2GJ7 - chains A and F of the 4 polymer chains in the assembly; structure by X-ray diffraction, 5.00 A resolution (low resolution: residue-level contacts below are approximate; hydrogen-bond / salt-bridge calls are withheld).

== Chain A ==
Name: Ig gamma-1 chain C region
Source organism: Homo sapiens
Notes: fragment: Fc fragment
Reference sequence: P01857 (IGHG1_HUMAN); residues 223-447 here correspond to UniProt positions 106-330 (UniProt number = residue number - 117)
Chain sequence (227 residues; each row starts with the number of its first residue):
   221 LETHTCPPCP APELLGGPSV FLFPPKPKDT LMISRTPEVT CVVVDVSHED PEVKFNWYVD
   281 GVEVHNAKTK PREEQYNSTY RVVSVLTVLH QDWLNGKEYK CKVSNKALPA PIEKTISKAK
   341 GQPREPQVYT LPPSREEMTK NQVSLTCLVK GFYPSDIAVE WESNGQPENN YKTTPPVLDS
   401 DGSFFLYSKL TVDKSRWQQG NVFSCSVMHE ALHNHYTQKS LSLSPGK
Unresolved in the structure: 221-236, 444-447
Disulfide bonds: C261-C321, C367-C425
Covalent attachments: glycan linked to N297
Sequence notes: cloning artifact (221-222); conflict E356 (Asp239 in P01857), M358 (Leu241 in P01857)
Swiss-Prot annotation at these positions:
  - glycosylation: N297 (N-linked (GlcNAc...) (complex) asparagine)

== Chain F ==
Name: Glycoprotein E
Source organism: Human herpesvirus 1
Reference sequence: P04488 (VGLE_HHV11); residues 21-419 here = UniProt positions 21-419
Chain sequence (401 residues; numbered 21 to 421; the number before each row is that of its first residue):
    21 GTPKTSWRRV SVGEDVSLLP APGPTGRGPT QKLLWAVEPL DGCGPLHPSW VSLMPPKQVP
    81 ETVVDAACMR APVPLAMAYA PPAPSATGGL RTDFVWQERA AVVNRSLVIH GVRETDSGLY
   141 TLSVGDIKDP ARQVASVVLV VQPAPVPTPP PTPADYDEDD NDEGEDESLA GTPASGTPRL
   201 PPPPAPPRSW PSAPEVSHVR GVTVRMETPE AILFSPGETF STNVSIHAIA HDDQTYSMDV
   261 VWLRFDVPTS CAEMRIYESC LYHPQLPECL SPADAPCAAS TWTSRLAVRS YAGCSRTNPP
   321 PRCSAEAHME PVPGLAWQAA SVNLEFRDAS PQHSGLYLCV VYVNDHIHAW GHITISTAAQ
   381 YRNAVVEQPL PQRGADLAEP THPHVGAPPH APPTHGALRD I
Unresolved in the structure: 21-219, 391-421
Disulfide bonds: C271-C297, C280-C289, C314-C323
Sequence notes: cloning artifact (420-421)
Swiss-Prot annotation at these positions:
  - region: C63 to C88 (Interaction with gI)
  - modified residue: Y176 (Sulfotyrosine)
  - glycosylation (N-linked (GlcNAc...) asparagine): N124, N243
  - natural variant: A120 (A120T: In strain: Nonneuroinvasive mutant HF10), H130 (H130Y: In strain: Nonneuroinvasive mutant HF10), S143 (S143F: In strain: Nonneuroinvasive mutant HF10), T239 (T239A: In strain: Nonneuroinvasive mutant HF10), S257 (S257A: In strain: Nonneuroinvasive mutant HF10)

== Chain A / chain F interface ==
Residue-residue contacts (50; chain A residue first):
  T250(A) - P321(F)
  L251(A) - P321(F)
  M252(A) - S245(F)
  M252(A) - I246(F)
  M252(A) - H247(F)
  M252(A) - P321(F)
  I253(A) - M258(F)
  I253(A) - Y311(F)
  I253(A) - P320(F)
  I253(A) - P321(F)
  I253(A) - S324(F)
  I253(A) - V342(F)
  S254(A) - S245(F)
  S254(A) - I246(F)
  S254(A) - S341(F)
  S254(A) - V342(F)
  R255(A) - A340(F)
  R255(A) - S341(F)
  T256(A) - Q338(F)
  T256(A) - A339(F)  covalent bond
  T256(A) - A340(F)  covalent bond
  T256(A) - S341(F)  covalent bond
  T256(A) - V342(F)
  P257(A) - A340(F)
  T307(A) - A339(F)
  T307(A) - A340(F)
  V308(A) - A340(F)
  H310(A) - P321(F)
  H310(A) - R322(F)
  H310(A) - S324(F)
  Q311(A) - N318(F)
  Q311(A) - P321(F)
  Q311(A) - R322(F)
  Q311(A) - C323(F)
  D312(A) - R322(F)
  W313(A) - R322(F)
  L314(A) - R322(F)
  N315(A) - R322(F)  covalent bond
  M428(A) - H247(F)
  H433(A) - A250(F)
  H433(A) - H251(F)
  H433(A) - D252(F)
  H433(A) - R316(F)  covalent bond
  N434(A) - A248(F)
  N434(A) - I249(F)
  N434(A) - A250(F)  covalent bond
  N434(A) - H251(F)
  N434(A) - R316(F)
  H435(A) - P319(F)
  Y436(A) - I249(F)
Interface residues without a listed pair, chain A (24 interface residues in all): E258, L309, G385
Interface residues without a listed pair, chain F (26 interface residues in all): E227, S315, N343
The authors on this interface:
  - pairs named by the authors: H310(A)-P321(F), H433(A)-A250(F), H435(A)-P319(F), H247(F)-M252(A) (hydrophobic contact), H247(F)-Y436(A) (hydrophobic contact), H247(F)-M428(A)
  - interface residues, chain A: M252(A)
  - interface residues, chain F: S245(F), I249(F), Q338(F)

== Summary ==
The interface between chain A and chain F involves 24 residues on one side and 26 on the other; the contacts
include 6 covalent bonds. The paper describes contacts between H310(A) and P321(F), H433(A) and A250(F) and
H435(A) and P319(F) among others; hydrophobic contacts between H247(F) and M252(A) and H247(F) and Y436(A).
From the paper: interface residues M252(A) and S245(F) among others.
Chain A is Ig gamma-1 chain C region (Homo sapiens) and chain F is Glycoprotein E (Human herpesvirus 1); the
structure, Crystal Structure of a gE-gI/Fc complex, was determined by X-ray diffraction, deposited together
with 2GIY.
